PDB entry 4ZXP | X-ray diffraction, 1.63 A resolution | chain A

[Chain A]
Protein: Peptidyl-tRNA hydrolase
From: Vibrio cholerae O1 biovar El Tor str. N16961
Notes: EC 3.1.1.29
Reference sequence: Q9KQ21 (PTH_VIBCH); residues 3-197 here correspond to UniProt positions 2-196 (UniProt number = residue number - 1)
Chain sequence (199 residues; numbered -1 to 197; the number before each row is that of its first residue; numbers below 1 keep their minus sign (Gly-1 is residue -1)):
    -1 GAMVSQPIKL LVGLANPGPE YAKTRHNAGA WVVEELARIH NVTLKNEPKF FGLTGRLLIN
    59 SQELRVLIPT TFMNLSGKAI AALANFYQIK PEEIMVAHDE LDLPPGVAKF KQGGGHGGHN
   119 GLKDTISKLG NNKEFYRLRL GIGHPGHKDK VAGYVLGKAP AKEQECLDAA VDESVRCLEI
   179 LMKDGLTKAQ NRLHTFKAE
Unresolved in the structure: -1 to 1
Sequence notes: expression tag (1-2)
Modified residues: Cys164 (S-hydroxycysteine; CSO)
UniProt features mapped onto this chain:
  - active site: His24 (Proton acceptor)
  - binding site (tRNA): Tyr19, Phe70, Asn72, Asn118
  - site: Asn14 (Discriminates between blocked and unblocked aminoacyl-tRNA), Asp97 (Stabilizes the basic form of H active site to accept a proton)
What the authors report for this chain:
  - binding site for citrate anion: Asn14, His24, Phe70, Met71, Asn72, Asn118, Leu154
  - catalytic residues: His24, Asn72, Asp97, Asn118 (citing earlier work)
  - specificity-determining residues: Asn14 (citing earlier work)
  - contacts within the chain: Asn14-Met71 (hydrogen bond), Asn14-Asn25 (hydrogen bond), His24-Asp97 (salt bridge), His24-Val153 (hydrophobic contact), His24-Met71 (hydrophobic contact)
  - mutagenesis - N14D (Tm 46.18 degC), H24N (Tm 48.62 degC), D97N (Tm 42.93 degC): decreased stability
  - mutagenesis - N72D (Tm 52.06 degC): unchanged stability
  - mutagenesis - N118D (Tm 55.56 degC): increased stability

[Overview]
Curated annotation (UniProt) lists active-site residue His24 and 4 tRNA-binding residues. From the paper:
catalytic residues His24, Asn72 and Asp97 among others; N14D, H24N and D97N reduce stability; 5 substitutions
were tested in all.
Chain A is Peptidyl-tRNA hydrolase (Vibrio cholerae O1 biovar El Tor str. N16961); the structure, Crystal
structure of Peptidyl- tRNA Hydrolase from Vibrio cholerae, was determined by X-ray diffraction (same
publication as 5B6J, 5IKE and 5IMB).
